Entry 5FHS (X-ray diffraction, 2.70 A resolution); this record covers chains Q and R of the 28 polymer chains in the assembly.

[Chain Q]
Molecule: Proteasome subunit alpha type-4
Source organism: Saccharomyces cerevisiae (strain ATCC 204508 / S288c)
Notes: EC 3.4.25.1
UniProt: P40303 (PSA4_YEAST); residues -1 to 252 here correspond to UniProt positions 1-254 (UniProt number = residue number + 2)
Sequence (254 residues; row label = number of the first residue in the row; numbers below 1 keep their minus sign (Met-1 is residue -1)):
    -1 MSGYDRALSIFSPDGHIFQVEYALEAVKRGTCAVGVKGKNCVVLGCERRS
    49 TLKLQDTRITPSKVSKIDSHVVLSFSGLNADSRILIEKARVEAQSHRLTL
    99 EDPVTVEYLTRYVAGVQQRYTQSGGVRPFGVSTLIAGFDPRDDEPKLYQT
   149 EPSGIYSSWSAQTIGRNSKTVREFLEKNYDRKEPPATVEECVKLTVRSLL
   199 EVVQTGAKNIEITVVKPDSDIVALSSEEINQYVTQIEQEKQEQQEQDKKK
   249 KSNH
Unresolved in the structure: -1 to 0, 241-252
UniProt features mapped onto this chain:
  - modified residue: Thr58 (Phosphothreonine)

[Chain R]
Molecule: Proteasome subunit alpha type-5
Source organism: Saccharomyces cerevisiae (strain ATCC 204508 / S288c)
Notes: EC 3.4.25.1
UniProt: P32379 (PSA5_YEAST); residues -7 to 252 here correspond to UniProt positions 1-260 (UniProt number = residue number + 8)
Sequence (260 residues; each row starts with the number of its first residue; numbers below 1 keep their minus sign (Met-7 is residue -7)):
    -7 MFLTRSEYDRGVSTFSPEGRLFQVEYSLEAIKLGSTAIGIATKEGVVLGV
    43 EKRATSPLLESDSIEKIVEIDRHIGCAMSGLTADARSMIEHARTAAVTHN
    93 LYYDEDINVESLTQSVCDLALRFGEGASGEERLMSRPFGVALLIAGHDAD
   143 DGYQLFHAEPSGTFYRYNAKAIGSGSEGAQAELLNEWHSSLTLKEAELLV
   193 LKILKQVMEEKLDENNAQLSCITKQDGFKIYDNEKTAELIKELKEKEAAE
   243 SPEEADVEMS
Unresolved in the structure: -7 to 0, 118-124, 243-252

[Chain Q / chain R interface]
Pairs across the interface (63; chain Q residue first):
  Asp3(Q) - Glu117(R)
  Arg4(Q) - Asp1(R)  salt bridge
  Ala5(Q) - Val4(R)  hydrophobic
  Ala5(Q) - Glu117(R)  hydrogen bond (backbone-side chain)
  Ala5(Q) - Ser127(R)
  Ser7(Q) - Ser127(R)
  Ser7(Q) - Arg128(R)
  Ile8(Q) - Gln15(R)
  Phe9(Q) - Gln15(R)
  Phe9(Q) - Tyr18(R)  hydrophobic
  Phe9(Q) - Ser19(R)
  Phe9(Q) - Ala22(R)  hydrophobic
  Phe9(Q) - Leu73(R)  hydrophobic
  Phe9(Q) - Arg128(R)
  Phe9(Q) - Pro129(R)
  Phe9(Q) - Gly131(R)
  Ser10(Q) - Tyr18(R)
  Pro11(Q) - Tyr18(R)  hydrophobic
  Pro11(Q) - Glu21(R)
  Asp12(Q) - Glu21(R)
  Gly13(Q) - Tyr18(R)
  Gly13(Q) - Glu21(R)
  Gly13(Q) - Ala22(R)
  His14(Q) - Leu25(R)
  Ile15(Q) - Leu73(R)  hydrophobic
  Ile15(Q) - Arg128(R)
  Lys35(Q) - Glu52(R)  salt bridge
  Gln116(Q) - Ala75(R)
  Gln116(Q) - Asp76(R)
  Thr119(Q) - Arg128(R)  hydrogen bond (backbone-side chain)
  Gln120(Q) - Met126(R)
  Gln120(Q) - Ser127(R)  hydrogen bond (backbone-backbone)
  Gln120(Q) - Arg128(R)
  Gln120(Q) - Pro129(R)
  Gln120(Q) - Phe130(R)
  Ser121(Q) - Ser127(R)
  Gly122(Q) - Ser127(R)
  Ser151(Q) - Ala75(R)
  Gly152(Q) - Ala75(R)
  Ile153(Q) - Thr74(R)
  Ile153(Q) - Ala75(R)
  Ser155(Q) - Leu51(R)
  Ser155(Q) - Ser55(R)
  Ser156(Q) - Leu51(R)
  Ser156(Q) - Glu52(R)  hydrogen bond (backbone-backbone)
  Ser156(Q) - Ser55(R)  hydrogen bond (backbone-side chain)
  Trp157(Q) - Thr47(R)
  Trp157(Q) - Ser48(R)
  Trp157(Q) - Leu50(R)
  Trp157(Q) - Leu51(R)
  Trp157(Q) - Glu52(R)
  Ser158(Q) - Leu50(R)  hydrogen bond (backbone-backbone)
  Ser158(Q) - Glu52(R)  hydrogen bond
  Ala159(Q) - Leu50(R)
  Leu173(Q) - Leu50(R)  hydrophobic
  Glu174(Q) - Ser48(R)  hydrogen bond
  Glu174(Q) - Pro49(R)
  Glu174(Q) - Leu50(R)
  Tyr177(Q) - Leu50(R)  hydrophobic
  Arg179(Q) - Pro49(R)  hydrogen bond (side chain-backbone)
  Arg179(Q) - Leu50(R)
  Arg179(Q) - Leu51(R)  hydrogen bond (side chain-backbone)
  Arg179(Q) - Glu52(R)
Interface residues without a listed pair, chain Q (32 interface residues in all): Tyr154, Arg170
Interface residues without a listed pair, chain R (28 interface residues in all): Ser53, Glu57

[In short]
32 residues of chain Q and 28 residues of chain R are in contact, with 10 hydrogen bonds and 2 salt bridges.
Polar pairs include Arg4(Q)-Asp1(R), Lys35(Q)-Glu52(R) and Ala5(Q)-Glu117(R).
Here chain Q is Proteasome subunit alpha type-4 and chain R is Proteasome subunit alpha type-5, both from
Saccharomyces cerevisiae (strain ATCC 204508 / S288c). Entry 5FHS (Yeast 20S proteasome beta5-K33A mutant
(propeptide expressed in trans) in complex with Carfilzomib) was determined by X-ray diffraction, deposited
together with 5CZ4, 5CZ5, 5CZ6, 5CZ7, 5CZ8, 5CZ9 and 16 further entries.
